PDB entry 4DF4 | X-ray diffraction, 2.20 A resolution | chains A and C of the 3 polymer chains in the assembly

# Chain A
Molecule: DNA polymerase I, thermostable
Organism: Thermus aquaticus
Notes: EC 2.7.7.7; fragment: Klenow Fragment
UniProt: P19821 (DPO1_THEAQ); residues 293-832 here = UniProt positions 293-832
Amino-acid sequence (540 residues; numbered 293 to 832; the number before each row is that of its first residue):
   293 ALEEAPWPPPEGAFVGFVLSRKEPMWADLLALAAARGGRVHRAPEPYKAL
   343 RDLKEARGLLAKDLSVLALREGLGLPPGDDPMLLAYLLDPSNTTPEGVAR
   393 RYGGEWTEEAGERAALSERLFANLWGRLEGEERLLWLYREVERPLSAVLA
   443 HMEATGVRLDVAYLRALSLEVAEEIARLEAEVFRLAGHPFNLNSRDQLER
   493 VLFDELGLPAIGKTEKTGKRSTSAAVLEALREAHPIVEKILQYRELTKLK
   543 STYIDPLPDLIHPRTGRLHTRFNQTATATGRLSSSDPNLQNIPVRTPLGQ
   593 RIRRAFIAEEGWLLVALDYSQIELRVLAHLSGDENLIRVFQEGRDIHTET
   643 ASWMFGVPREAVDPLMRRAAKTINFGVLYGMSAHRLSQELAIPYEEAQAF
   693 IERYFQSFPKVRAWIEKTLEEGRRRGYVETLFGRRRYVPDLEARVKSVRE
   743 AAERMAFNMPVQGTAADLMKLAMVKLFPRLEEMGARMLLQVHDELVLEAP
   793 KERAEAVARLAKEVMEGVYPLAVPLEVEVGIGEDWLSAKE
Unresolved in the structure: 293
Ion coordination: Mg2+ site 1: Asp610, Tyr611, Asp785 (together with 0L3); Mg2+ site 2: Asp610, Asp785 (together with 0L3)
Residues lining bound ligands: 0L3 (7-{2-deoxy-5-O-[(S)-hydroxy{[(S)-hydroxy(phosphonooxy)phosphoryl]oxy}phosphoryl]-beta-D-erythro-pentofuranosyl}-5-{5-[(10-hydroxydecanoyl)amino]pent-1-yn-1-yl}-7H-pyrrolo[2,3-d]pyrimidin-4-amine): Arg573, Asp610, Tyr611, Ser612, Gln613, Ile614, Glu615, His639, Arg659, Arg660, Lys663, Thr664, Phe667, Tyr671, Asp785, Glu820, Lys831
From the paper describing this entry:
  - binding site for 0L3: Arg660, Lys663

# Chain C
Molecule: 16-nt DNA strand
Notes: fragment: DNA Template
Sequence (16 nucleotides; row label = number of the first residue in the row):
   201 AAATGGCGCCGTGGTC
Unresolved in the structure: 201-203

# Chain A / chain C interface
Pairs across the interface (39):
  Asn483(A) - DT212(C)  hydrogen bond to the phosphate
  Asn485(A) - DG211(C)  phosphate contact
  Asn485(A) - DT212(C)  sugar contact
  Ser486(A) - DT212(C)  hydrogen bond to the phosphate
  Ser486(A) - DG213(C)  hydrogen bond to the phosphate
  Asp488(A) - DG213(C)  sugar contact
  Gln489(A) - DG213(C)  phosphate contact
  Ser543(A) - DC210(C)  sugar contact
  Thr544(A) - DC210(C)  hydrogen bond to the sugar
  Ala568(A) - DG208(C)  phosphate contact
  Thr569(A) - DC207(C)  phosphate contact
  Ala570(A) - DC207(C)  hydrogen bond to the phosphate
  Thr571(A) - DG206(C)  sugar contact
  Arg573(A) - DG205(C)  base contact
  Arg573(A) - DG206(C)  hydrogen bond to the base
  Ser575(A) - DC207(C)  phosphate contact
  Ser575(A) - DG208(C)  hydrogen bond to the phosphate
  Ser576(A) - DG208(C)  sugar contact
  Ser577(A) - DG208(C)  phosphate contact
  Ser577(A) - DC209(C)  phosphate contact
  Asp578(A) - DC209(C)  hydrogen bond to the phosphate
  Asn580(A) - DG208(C)  hydrogen bond to the sugar
  Thr664(A) - DT204(C)  base contact
  Phe667(A) - DT204(C)  base contact
  Gly668(A) - DT204(C)  base contact
  Tyr671(A) - DT204(C)  base contact
  Gly672(A) - DT204(C)  phosphate contact
  Met673(A) - DT204(C)  phosphate contact
  Ser674(A) - DT204(C)  hydrogen bond to the phosphate
  Arg677(A) - DT204(C)  salt bridge to the phosphate
  Arg728(A) - DG206(C)  salt bridge to the phosphate
  Arg746(A) - DT204(C)  hydrogen bond to the phosphate
  Arg746(A) - DG205(C)  salt bridge to the phosphate
  Met747(A) - DG205(C)  phosphate contact
  Met747(A) - DG206(C)  phosphate contact
  Asn750(A) - DG205(C)  sugar contact
  Gln754(A) - DG205(C)  base contact
  Gln754(A) - DG206(C)  hydrogen bond to the sugar
  His784(A) - DG206(C)  base contact
Also at the interface, not in a pair above, chain A (37 interface residues in all): Lys540, Pro548, Asn565, Pro579, Asn583, Ala743

# In short
The interface between chain A and chain C involves 37 residues on one side and 10 on the other, with 12
hydrogen bonds and 3 salt bridges. Polar contacts include Arg573(A)-DG206(C), Thr544(A)-DC210(C) and
Asn580(A)-DG208(C). Ligands of chain A: compound 0L3. From the paper: a binding site for 0L3 at Arg660(A) and
Lys663(A).
Chain A is DNA polymerase I, thermostable (Thermus aquaticus) and chain C is a 16-nt DNA strand; the
structure, Crystal structure of the large fragment of DNA Polymerase I from Thermus aquaticus in a closed ...,
was determined by X-ray diffraction together with 4DF8, 4DFJ, 4DFK, 4DFM and 4DFP from the same study.
